Entry 1ASL (X-ray diffraction, 2.60 A resolution); this record covers chains A and B.

Chain A (and B):
Protein: Aspartate aminotransferase
Source organism: Escherichia coli
Notes: EC 2.6.1.1; chain B of this document is another copy of the same molecule, construct and numbering; everything in this record applies to it too
UniProt: P00509 (AAT_ECOLI); the construct has insertions or renumbered stretches relative to UniProt, so the offset changes along the chain: 5-64 = UniProt 1-60; 66-126 = UniProt 61-121; 133-152 = UniProt 123-142; 154-231 = UniProt 143-220; 2 more segments
Amino-acid sequence (396 residues; row label = number of the first residue in the row; note: 9 numbers in that range are skipped by the numbering (no residue carries them; nothing is unmodelled there)):
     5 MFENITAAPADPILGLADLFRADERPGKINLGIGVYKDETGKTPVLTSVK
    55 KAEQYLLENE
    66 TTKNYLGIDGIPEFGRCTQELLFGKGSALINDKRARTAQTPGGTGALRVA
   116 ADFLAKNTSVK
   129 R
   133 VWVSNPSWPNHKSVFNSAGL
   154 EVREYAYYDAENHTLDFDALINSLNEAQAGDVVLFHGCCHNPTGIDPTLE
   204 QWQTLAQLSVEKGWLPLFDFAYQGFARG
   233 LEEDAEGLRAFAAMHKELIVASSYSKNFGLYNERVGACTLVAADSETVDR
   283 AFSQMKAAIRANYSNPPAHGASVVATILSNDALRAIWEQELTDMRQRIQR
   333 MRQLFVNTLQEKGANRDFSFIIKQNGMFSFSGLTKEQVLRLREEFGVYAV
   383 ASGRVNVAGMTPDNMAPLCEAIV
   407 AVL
Residues lining bound ligands:
  - PLA (2-[(3-hydroxy-2-methyl-5-phosphonooxymethyl-pyridin-4-ylmethyl)-amino]-2-methyl-succinic acid), molecule 1: I17, L18, I37, G38, G107, G108, T109, W140, H189, N194, D222, A224, Y225, S255, S257, K258, R266, F360, R386
  - PLA, molecule 2: Y70, R292, Y295, S296
UniProt features mapped onto this chain:
  - binding site (L-aspartate): G38, W140, N194, R386
  - modified residue: K258 (N6-(pyridoxal phosphate)lysine)

Interface between chain A and chain B:
Residue-residue contacts (150):
  M5(A) with T123(B); S124(B); V125(B), hydrophobic; G183(B); E249(B), hydrogen bond (backbone-side chain)
  F6(A) with F118(B), hydrophobic; T123(B); L218(B), hydrophobic; E249(B), hydrogen bond (backbone-side chain); T279(B); R282(B), hydrogen bond (backbone-side chain)
  E7(A) with R282(B), hydrogen bond (backbone-side chain)
  N8(A) with R282(B)
  I9(A) with F118(B), hydrophobic; N122(B); T123(B); R282(B), hydrogen bond (backbone-side chain); Q286(B)
  T10(A) with Q286(B), hydrogen bond (backbone-side chain)
  A11(A) with R282(B); S285(B); Q286(B)
  A12(A) with S285(B), hydrogen bond (backbone-side chain); Q286(B)
  D15(A) with R292(B), salt bridge
  L18(A) with I73(B), hydrophobic; R292(B)
  I37(A) with Y70(B), hydrophobic
  V39(A) with N69(B)
  T47(A) with T66(B); T67(B), hydrogen bond (backbone-side chain); K68(B); N69(B)
  P48(A) with T66(B)
  V49(A) with E64(B); T66(B); T67(B); K68(B)
  K54(A) with L61(B), hydrogen bond (side chain-backbone); E64(B), hydrogen bond (side chain-backbone)
  E57(A) with K68(B), salt bridge
  L61(A) with K54(B), hydrogen bond (backbone-side chain); Q58(B); L61(B), hydrophobic
  E64(A) with V49(B); K54(B), hydrogen bond (backbone-side chain); E57(B)
  T66(A) with T47(B); P48(B); V49(B)
  T67(A) with T47(B), hydrogen bond (side chain-backbone); V49(B)
  K68(A) with V49(B); E57(B), salt bridge; G261(B); L262(B); Y263(B); N264(B), hydrogen bond (backbone-backbone); E265(B), salt bridge
  N69(A) with V39(B); N264(B), hydrogen bond (backbone-side chain)
  Y70(A) with K258(B), hydrogen bond; Y263(B); R266(B)
  L71(A) with N264(B)
  I73(A) with L18(B), hydrophobic
  P106(A) with Y295(B)
  T109(A) with R292(B); N294(B); S296(B)
  G110(A) with N294(B)
  R113(A) with R113(B); D117(B), salt bridge; A293(B), hydrogen bond (side chain-backbone); N294(B)
  D117(A) with R113(B), salt bridge
  F118(A) with F6(B), hydrophobic
  N122(A) with N8(B); I9(B)
  T123(A) with M5(B); F6(B)
  V125(A) with M5(B), hydrophobic
  W140(A) with R292(B)
  N142(A) with R292(B), hydrogen bond (side chain-backbone)
  S145(A) with A293(B)
  V146(A) with A293(B)
  S149(A) with A293(B)
  G183(A) with M5(B)
  L218(A) with F6(B), hydrophobic
  E249(A) with M5(B), hydrogen bond (side chain-backbone); F6(B), hydrogen bond (side chain-backbone); E7(B)
  K258(A) with Y70(B)
  G261(A) with K68(B)
  L262(A) with K68(B)
  Y263(A) with K68(B); Y70(B)
  N264(A) with K68(B), hydrogen bond (backbone-backbone); N69(B), hydrogen bond (side chain-backbone); Y70(B); L71(B); P298(B); P299(B); A300(B), hydrogen bond (backbone-backbone)
  E265(A) with K68(B), salt bridge; P299(B); A300(B); H301(B), hydrogen bond (side chain-backbone)
  R266(A) with Y70(B); Y295(B), hydrogen bond (side chain-backbone); N297(B), hydrogen bond; P298(B); P299(B)
  R282(A) with F6(B), hydrogen bond (side chain-backbone); E7(B), hydrogen bond (side chain-backbone); N8(B); I9(B), hydrogen bond (side chain-backbone); A11(B)
  S285(A) with A11(B); A12(B), hydrogen bond (side chain-backbone)
  Q286(A) with T10(B), hydrogen bond (side chain-backbone); A12(B)
  A290(A) with R113(B)
  R292(A) with D15(B), salt bridge; L18(B); W140(B); N142(B), hydrogen bond (backbone-side chain)
  A293(A) with R113(B), hydrogen bond (backbone-side chain); S145(B); V146(B); S149(B)
  N294(A) with T109(B); G110(B); R113(B); N294(B), hydrogen bond
  Y295(A) with P106(B); T109(B); R266(B), hydrogen bond (backbone-side chain)
  S296(A) with T109(B)
  N297(A) with R266(B), hydrogen bond
  P298(A) with N264(B); R266(B)
  P299(A) with N264(B); E265(B); R266(B); P299(B), hydrophobic
  A300(A) with N264(B), hydrogen bond (backbone-backbone); E265(B)
  H301(A) with E265(B), hydrogen bond (backbone-side chain); H301(B), hydrogen bond
Interface residues without a listed pair, chain A (78 interface residues in all): I17, V53, Q58, L60, E62, L119, I251, S257, L272, V273, A274, T279, A283, A289
Interface residues without a listed pair, chain B (76 interface residues in all): I17, I37, V53, L60, L119, I251, S257, V273, A283, A289, A290

In short:
78 residues of chain A face 76 of chain B across their interface, with 39 hydrogen bonds and 8 salt bridges.
Polar pairs include D15(A)-R292(B), E57(A)-K68(B) and K68(A)-E265(B). Bound to chain A: compound PLA. UniProt
lists 4 L-aspartate-binding residues on chain A.
Both chains are Aspartate aminotransferase (Escherichia coli). Entry 1ASL (Crystal structures of escherichia
coli aspartate aminotransferase in two conformations: comparison of an unliganded open and ...) was determined
by X-ray diffraction, deposited together with 1ASM and 1ASN.
